PDB entry 4K4B | X-ray diffraction, 1.90 A resolution | chains A and B

== Chain A (and B) ==
Molecule: Esterase YdiI
Organism: Escherichia coli
Notes: EC 3.1.-.-; chain B of this document is another copy of the same molecule, construct and numbering; everything in this record applies to it too
UniProt: P77781 (YDII_ECOLI); residues 1-136 here = UniProt positions 1-136
Sequence (136 residues; numbered 1 to 136; the number before each row is that of its first residue):
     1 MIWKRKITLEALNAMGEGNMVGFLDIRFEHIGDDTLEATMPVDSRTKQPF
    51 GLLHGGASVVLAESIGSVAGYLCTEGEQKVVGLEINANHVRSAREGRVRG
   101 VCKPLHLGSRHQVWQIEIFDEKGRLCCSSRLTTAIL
Curated features (UniProtKB/Swiss-Prot):
  - active site: Glu63 (Nucleophile or proton acceptor)
  - binding site (substrate): Gly82, His89 to Ser92, His106 to His111
  - mutagenesis: Gln48 (Q48A: Almost loss of activity with benzoyl-CoA as substrate; Q48N: 51-fold decrease in catalytic efficiency toward benzoyl-CoA), His54 (H54A: 514-fold decrease in catalytic efficiency toward benzoyl-CoA; H54F: Almost loss of activity with benzoyl-CoA as substrate), Glu63 (E63A/Q: Loss of activity with benzoyl-CoA as substrate; E63D: Almost loss of activity with benzoyl-CoA as substrate), Ser64 (S64A: Almost no change in catalytic efficiency toward benzoyl-CoA), Ser67 (S67A: Almost no change in catalytic efficiency toward benzoyl-CoA), Val68 (V68M: 10-fold decrease in catalytic efficiency toward lauroyl-CoA. Does not affect catalytic efficiency toward 1,4-dihydroxy-2-naphthoyl-CoA and benzoyl-CoA), Tyr71 (Y71A: Does not affect activity), His89 (H89A: 156-fold decrease in catalytic efficiency toward benzoyl-CoA), Arg91 (R91A: 9-fold decrease in catalytic efficiency toward benzoyl-CoA), His106 (H106A: Almost no change in catalytic efficiency toward benzoyl-CoA), Ser109 (S109A: Almost no change in catalytic efficiency toward benzoyl-CoA)
Residues lining bound ligands:
  - undeca-2-one coenzyme A (UOQ), molecule 1: Leu12, Met15, Gly16, Val21, Phe28, Glu63, Ser64, Ser67, Val68, Lys79, Val81, Gly82, Leu83, Leu136
  - undeca-2-one coenzyme A (UOQ), molecule 2: Val42, Asp43, Ser44, Lys47, Gln48, Pro49, Gly51, Arg94, Glu95, Gly96
  - undeca-2-one coenzyme A (UOQ), molecule 3: Gln48, Pro49, Leu53, His54, Gly55, His89, Val90, Arg91, Ser92, Arg94
What the authors report for this chain:
  - conformationally variable residues (helix shift, loop rearrangement): Leu9 to Gly16, Gln48 to Leu53, Thr74 to Lys79
  - mutagenesis - H106A, S109A: unchanged catalytic activity
  - mutagenesis - Q48N, H54F, E63D (2118-fold), S64A, S67A (7-fold), R91A (10-fold): decreased catalytic activity
  - catalytic residues: Gln48, His54, His89
  - mutagenesis - Q48A (1800-fold), H54A (514-fold), H89A (22-fold): decreased catalytic activity on benzoyl-CoA
  - mutagenesis - E63A, E63Q: abolished catalytic activity
  - specificity-determining residues: Val68 (proposed by the authors, not directly observed)

== Chain A / chain B interface ==
Residue-residue contacts - 64 pairs, chain A then chain B:
  Met15(A) - Pro49(B)
  Gly18(A) - Ser44(B)
  Asn19(A) - Ser44(B)
  Asn19(A) - Lys47(B)
  Asn19(A) - Gln48(B)
  Asn19(A) - Pro49(B)
  Met20(A) - Leu24(B)  hydrophobic
  Met20(A) - Ser44(B)  hydrogen bond (backbone-backbone)
  Met20(A) - Arg45(B)
  Met20(A) - Lys47(B)  hydrogen bond (backbone-backbone)
  Met20(A) - His54(B)
  Met20(A) - Ala57(B)  hydrophobic
  Phe23(A) - Phe23(B)
  Phe23(A) - Ser44(B)
  Phe23(A) - Arg45(B)
  Leu24(A) - Met20(B)  hydrophobic
  Leu24(A) - Phe23(B)  hydrophobic
  Ser44(A) - Gly18(B)
  Ser44(A) - Asn19(B)
  Ser44(A) - Met20(B)  hydrogen bond (backbone-backbone)
  Arg45(A) - Met20(B)
  Arg45(A) - Phe23(B)
  Thr46(A) - Met20(B)
  Lys47(A) - Asn19(B)
  Lys47(A) - Met20(B)  hydrogen bond (backbone-backbone)
  Gln48(A) - Asn19(B)
  Pro49(A) - Met15(B)
  Pro49(A) - Asn19(B)
  Phe50(A) - Met15(B)  hydrophobic
  His54(A) - Met20(B)
  His54(A) - Val60(B)
  His54(A) - Ser64(B)  hydrogen bond
  Gly55(A) - Glu63(B)
  Gly56(A) - Val60(B)
  Gly56(A) - Glu63(B)
  Ala57(A) - Met20(B)  hydrophobic
  Ala57(A) - Val60(B)
  Val59(A) - Val59(B)  hydrophobic
  Val60(A) - His54(B)
  Val60(A) - Gly56(B)
  Val60(A) - Val60(B)  hydrophobic
  Glu63(A) - Gly55(B)
  Glu63(A) - His89(B)  salt bridge
  Ser64(A) - His54(B)  hydrogen bond
  Gly82(A) - His89(B)
  Leu83(A) - Asn88(B)
  Leu83(A) - His89(B)  hydrogen bond (backbone-backbone)
  Glu84(A) - Asn86(B)
  Glu84(A) - Ala87(B)
  Glu84(A) - Asn88(B)
  Ile85(A) - Asn86(B)
  Ile85(A) - Ala87(B)  hydrogen bond (backbone-backbone)
  Ile85(A) - His89(B)
  Asn86(A) - Glu84(B)
  Asn86(A) - Ile85(B)
  Asn86(A) - Asn86(B)
  Ala87(A) - Glu84(B)
  Ala87(A) - Ile85(B)  hydrogen bond (backbone-backbone)
  Asn88(A) - Leu83(B)
  Asn88(A) - Glu84(B)
  His89(A) - Glu63(B)  salt bridge
  His89(A) - Gly82(B)
  His89(A) - Leu83(B)  hydrogen bond (backbone-backbone)
  His89(A) - Ile85(B)
Also at the interface, not in a pair above, chain A (30 interface residues in all): Val21
Also at the interface, not in a pair above, chain B (29 interface residues in all): Val21, Thr46

== Summary ==
Chain A and chain B form an interface of 30 and 29 residues respectively; the contacts include 10 hydrogen
bonds and 2 salt bridges. Polar pairs include Glu63(A)-His89(B), His54(A)-Ser64(B) and Met20(A)-Ser44(B). From
the paper: catalytic residues Gln48(A), His54(A) and His89(A); Q48N, H54F and E63D of chain A, among others,
reduce catalytic activity; 13 substitutions were tested in all.
Chain A and chain B are both Esterase YdiI (Escherichia coli); the structure, X-ray crystal structure of E.
coli YdiI complexed with undeca-2-one-CoA, was determined by X-ray diffraction together with 4K49, 4K4A, 4K4C
and 4K4D from the same study.
